Entry 1Z2X (X-ray diffraction, 2.22 A resolution); this record covers chain A.

== Chain A ==
Protein: Vacuolar protein sorting 29
From: Mus musculus
Reference sequence: Q9QZ88 (VPS29_MOUSE); residue numbers follow UniProt; this construct covers 1-182
Amino-acid sequence (192 residues; row label = number of the first residue in the row; numbers below 1 keep their minus sign (Gly-9 is residue -9)):
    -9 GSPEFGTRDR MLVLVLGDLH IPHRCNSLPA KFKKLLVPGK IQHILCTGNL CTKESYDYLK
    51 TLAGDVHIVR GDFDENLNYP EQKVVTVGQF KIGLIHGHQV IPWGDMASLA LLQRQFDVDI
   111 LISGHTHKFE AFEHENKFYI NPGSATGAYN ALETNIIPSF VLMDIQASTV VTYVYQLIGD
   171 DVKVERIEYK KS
Disordered / not traced: -9 to 0
Differences from the reference sequence: cloning artifact (-9 to 0)
Curated features (UniProtKB/Swiss-Prot):
  - modified residue: Lys50 (N6-acetyllysine)
  - mutagenesis: Asn39 (N39D: Decreases interaction with VPS35), Val90 (V90D: Decreases interaction with VPS35), Ile91 (I91S: Disrupts interaction with VPS35), Leu152 (L152E: Disrupts interaction with ANKRD27)

== In short ==
Curated annotation (UniProt) lists 4 mutagenesis sites.
Chain A is Vacuolar protein sorting 29 (Mus musculus); the structure, Crystal structure of mouse Vps29, was
determined by X-ray diffraction, deposited together with 1Z2W.
